PDB entry 6I1K | X-ray diffraction, 2.65 A resolution | chains A and D of the 4 polymer chains in the assembly

# Chain A
Molecule: CRISPR-associated endonuclease Cas12a
From: Francisella tularensis subsp. novicida (strain U112)
Notes: EC 3.1.21.1, 3.1.27.2
Reference sequence: A0Q7Q2 (CS12A_FRATN); residue numbers follow UniProt; this construct covers 2-1300
Amino-acid sequence (1302 residues; each row starts with the number of its first residue; numbers below 1 keep their minus sign (Ser-1 is residue -1)):
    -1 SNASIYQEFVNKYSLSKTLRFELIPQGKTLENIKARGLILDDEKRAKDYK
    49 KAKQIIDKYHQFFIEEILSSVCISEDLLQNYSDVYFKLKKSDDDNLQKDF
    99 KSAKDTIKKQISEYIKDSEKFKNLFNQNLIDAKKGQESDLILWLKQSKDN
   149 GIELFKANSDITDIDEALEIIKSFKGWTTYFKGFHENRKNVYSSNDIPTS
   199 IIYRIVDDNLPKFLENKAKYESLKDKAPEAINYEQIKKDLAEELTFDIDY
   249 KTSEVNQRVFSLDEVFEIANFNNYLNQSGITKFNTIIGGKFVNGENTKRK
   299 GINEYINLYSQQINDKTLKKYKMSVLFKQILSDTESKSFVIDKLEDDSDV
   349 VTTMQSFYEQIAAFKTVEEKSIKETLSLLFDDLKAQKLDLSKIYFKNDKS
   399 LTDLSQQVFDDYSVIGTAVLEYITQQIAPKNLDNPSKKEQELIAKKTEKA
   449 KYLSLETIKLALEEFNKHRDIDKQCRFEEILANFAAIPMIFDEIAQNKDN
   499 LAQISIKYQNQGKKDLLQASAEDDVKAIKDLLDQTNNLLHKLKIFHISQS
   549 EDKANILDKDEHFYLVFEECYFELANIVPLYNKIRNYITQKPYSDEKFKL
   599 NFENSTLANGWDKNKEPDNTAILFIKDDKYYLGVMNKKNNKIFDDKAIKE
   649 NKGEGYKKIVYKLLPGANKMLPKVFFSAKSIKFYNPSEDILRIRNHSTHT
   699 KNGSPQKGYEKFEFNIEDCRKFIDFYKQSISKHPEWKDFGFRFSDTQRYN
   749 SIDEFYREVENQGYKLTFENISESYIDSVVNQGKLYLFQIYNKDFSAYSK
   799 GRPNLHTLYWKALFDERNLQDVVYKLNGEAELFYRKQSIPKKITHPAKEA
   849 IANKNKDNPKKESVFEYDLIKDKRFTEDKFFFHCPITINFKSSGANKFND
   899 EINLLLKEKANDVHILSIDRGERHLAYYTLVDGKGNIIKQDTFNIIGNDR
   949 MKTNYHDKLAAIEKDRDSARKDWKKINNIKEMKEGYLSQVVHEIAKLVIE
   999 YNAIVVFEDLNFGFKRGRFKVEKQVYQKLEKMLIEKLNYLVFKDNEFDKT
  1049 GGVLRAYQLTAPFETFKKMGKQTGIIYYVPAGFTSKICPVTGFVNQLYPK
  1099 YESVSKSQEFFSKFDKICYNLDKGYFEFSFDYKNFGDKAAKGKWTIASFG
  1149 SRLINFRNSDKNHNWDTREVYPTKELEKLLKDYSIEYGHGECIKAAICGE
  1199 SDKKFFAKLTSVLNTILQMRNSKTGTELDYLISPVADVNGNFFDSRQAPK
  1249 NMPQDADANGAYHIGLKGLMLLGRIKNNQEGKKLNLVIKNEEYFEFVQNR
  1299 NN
Not modelled in the structure: -1 to 0, 850-851, 1135-1136, 1153-1166
Cystine bridges: Cys1116-Cys1190
Differences from the reference sequence: expression tag (-1 to 1)
Metal / ion sites: Mg2+ site 1: Ser67, Asn270; Mg2+ site 2: Phe153, Ile159, Thr160; Mg2+ site 3: Arg800 (shared with 1 residue of chain B)
Swiss-Prot annotation at these positions:
  - region: Tyr47 to Lys51 (Binds crRNA alone and in crRNA-target DNA heteroduplex), Phe182 to Arg186 (Binds crRNA alone and in crRNA-target DNA heteroduplex), Asn301 to Asn305 (Binds DNA in crRNA-target DNA heteroduplex), Lys326 to Leu329 (Binds crRNA in crRNA-target DNA heteroduplex), His538 to Lys541 (Binds crRNA in crRNA-target DNA heteroduplex), Tyr591 to Lys595 (Binds crRNA), Leu662 to Ile679 (LKL, important for PAM recognition and DNA unwinding), Lys671 to Lys677 (Binds DNA protospacer adjacent motif (PAM) on target DNA), Arg692 to Gln704 (Binds single-strand non-target DNA), Lys791 to Ser794 (Binds crRNA), Leu803, His804 (Binds crRNA), Asn851 to Asn853 (Binds crRNA), Tyr865 to Phe873 (Binds crRNA), His954 to Trp971 (Bridge helix)
  - active site: His843 (For pre-crRNA processing), Lys852 (For pre-crRNA processing), Lys869 (For pre-crRNA processing), Asp917 (For DNase activity of RuvC domain), Glu1006 (For DNase activity of RuvC domain), Asp1255 (For DNase activity of RuvC domain)
  - site: Thr16 (Binds crRNA alone and in crRNA-target DNA heteroduplex), Lys131 (Binds target strand DNA), Thr295 (Binds crRNA in crRNA-target DNA heteroduplex), Lys320 (Binds DNA in crRNA-target DNA heteroduplex), Ser334 (Binds DNA in crRNA-target DNA heteroduplex), Tyr410 (Caps the crRNA-target DNA heteroduplex), Lys589 (Binds DNA in crRNA-target DNA heteroduplex), Lys613 (Binds DNA protospacer adjacent motif (PAM)), Lys667 (Binds Target strand DNA), Lys671 (Binds PAM), Lys677 (Binds Target strand DNA), Lys823 (Binds Target strand DNA), Gly826 (Binds Target strand DNA), Arg833 (Binds crRNA), Lys852 (Stabilizes transition state for pre-crRNA processing), Lys1026 (Binds DNA in crRNA-target DNA heteroduplex), Thr1063 (Binds DNA in crRNA-target DNA heteroduplex)
  - mutagenesis: Gly608 (G608A/E: 15% DNA cleavage), Pro663 (P663A: 25% DNA cleavage, altered non-target strand cleavage products), Asn666 (N666A: 80% DNA cleavage, altered non-target strand cleavage products), Lys667 (K667A: 30% DNA cleavage), Lys671 (K671A: 15% DNA cleavage), Lys677 (K677A: 35% DNA cleavage, altered non-target strand cleavage products), Arg692 (R692A: Slight decrease in target DNA cleavage, 30% DNA cleavage, altered non-target strand cleavage products), His694 (H694A: Wild-type DNA cleavage, altered non-target strand cleavage products), Thr698 to Ser702 (Loss of target DNA cleavage), Gln704 (Q704A: Significant decrease in target DNA cleavage), His843 (H843A: Decreased pre-crRNA processing in vitro, binds RNA, no change in DNA cleavage), Lys852 (K852A: Decreased pre-crRNA processing in vitro, binds RNA, no change in DNA cleavage), 13 further mutagenesis entries in UniProt
Reported in the primary citation:
  - binding site for DNA non-target strand (chain D): Lys895, Lys1069, Lys1287, Asn1288

# Chain D
Molecule: DNA non-target strand
Sequence (38 nucleotides; row label = number of the first residue in the row; numbers below 1 keep their minus sign (DA-8 is residue -8)):
    -8 AGTCCTTTATCTAATTTTCCATTAAGATAGAACTATGC
Not modelled in the structure: 14-18

# How chain A and chain D interact
Pairs across the interface (49):
  Asn124(A) - DT-2(D)  phosphate contact
  Gln125(A) - DT-3(D)  sugar contact
  Gln125(A) - DT-2(D)  hydrogen bond to the phosphate
  Gly174(A) - DC-4(D)  phosphate contact
  Gly174(A) - DT-3(D)  phosphate contact
  Trp175(A) - DT-3(D)  hydrogen bond to the phosphate
  Thr176(A) - DT-3(D)  hydrogen bond to the phosphate
  Thr177(A) - DT-3(D)  hydrogen bond to the phosphate
  Thr177(A) - DT-2(D)  base contact
  Asn638(A) - DC-5(D)  hydrogen bond to the phosphate
  Lys639(A) - DT-6(D)  salt bridge to the phosphate
  Asn666(A) - DT1(D)  sugar contact
  Asn666(A) - DC2(D)  hydrogen bond to the base
  Lys667(A) - DA0(D)  sugar contact
  Lys667(A) - DT1(D)  sugar contact
  Pro670(A) - DA0(D)  phosphate contact
  Pro670(A) - DT1(D)  phosphate contact
  Lys671(A) - DT-1(D)  hydrogen bond to the base
  Lys671(A) - DA0(D)  sugar contact
  Arg692(A) - DT1(D)  salt bridge to the phosphate
  Thr698(A) - DC2(D)  sugar contact
  Thr698(A) - DT3(D)  phosphate contact
  Lys699(A) - DT3(D)  hydrogen bond to the phosphate
  Lys699(A) - DA4(D)  salt bridge to the phosphate
  Asn700(A) - DT3(D)  hydrogen bond to the phosphate
  Gly701(A) - DC2(D)  phosphate contact
  Gly701(A) - DT3(D)  hydrogen bond to the phosphate
  Ser702(A) - DT1(D)  sugar contact
  Ser702(A) - DC2(D)  hydrogen bond to the phosphate
  Gln704(A) - DT1(D)  phosphate contact
  Ile750(A) - DC2(D)  phosphate contact
  Asp751(A) - DC2(D)  base contact
  Asp751(A) - DT3(D)  sugar contact
  Tyr754(A) - DC2(D)  sugar contact
  Arg755(A) - DC2(D)  hydrogen bond to the base
  Arg755(A) - DT3(D)  hydrogen bond to the base
  Asp965(A) - DT19(D)  phosphate contact
  Asp965(A) - DA20(D)  phosphate contact
  Phe1010(A) - DC11(D)  stacking on the base
  Phe1010(A) - DA12(D)  base contact
  Arg1016(A) - DT19(D)  salt bridge to the phosphate
  Lys1069(A) - DC11(D)  hydrogen bond to the base
  Phe1081(A) - DT13(D)  sugar contact
  Tyr1096(A) - DT13(D)  sugar contact
  Lys1202(A) - DC29(D)  phosphate contact
  Val1285(A) - DC11(D)  sugar contact
  Lys1287(A) - DC11(D)  phosphate contact
  Lys1287(A) - DA12(D)  phosphate contact
  Asn1288(A) - DA12(D)  hydrogen bond to the phosphate
Also at the interface, not in a pair above, chain A (45 interface residues in all): Phe123, Ser603, Thr604, Lys613, Asp616, Lys635, His697, Glu758, Asn894, Lys895, Lys1065, Ile1286
Also at the interface, not in a pair above, chain D (20 interface residues in all): DA5, DT8, DC10

# Overview
45 residues of chain A and 20 residues of chain D are in contact, with 15 hydrogen bonds, 4 salt bridges and 1
aromatic stacking contact. Polar pairs include Asn666(A)-DC2(D), Lys671(A)-DT-1(D) and Arg755(A)-DC2(D). The
paper reports a binding site for DNA non-target strand (chain D) at Lys895(A), Lys1069(A) and Lys1287(A) among
others.
Chain A is CRISPR-associated endonuclease Cas12a (Francisella tularensis subsp. novicida (strain U112)) and
chain D is DNA non-target strand; the structure, Crystal structure of catalytically inactive FnCas12a in
complex with a crRNA guide and a dsDNA target, was determined by X-ray diffraction, deposited together with
6I1L.
